Entry 5J0N (electron microscopy, 11.00 A resolution (very low resolution: no residue pairs are listed; an interface is given only as per-side residue counts)); this record covers chains D and G of the 15 polymer chains in the assembly.

# Chain D
Molecule: attP(-79) to attB(+19)
Sequence (99 nucleotides; numbered -79 to 19; the number before each row is that of its first residue; numbers below 1 keep their minus sign (DA-79 is residue -79)):
   -79 ATCAATATTT TGACTGATAG TGACCTGTTC GTTGCAACAA ATTGATAAGC AATGCTTTTT
   -19 TAGAATTCCA ACTTATTGTA AAAAAGCAGG CTTCAACGG

# Chain G
Molecule: Integrase
Source organism: Enterobacteria phage lambda
Notes: EC 2.7.7.-, 3.1.-.-
UniProtKB: P03700 (VINT_LAMBD); numbering as in UniProt (aligned over 1-356)
Amino-acid sequence (356 residues; numbered 1 to 356; the number before each row is that of its first residue):
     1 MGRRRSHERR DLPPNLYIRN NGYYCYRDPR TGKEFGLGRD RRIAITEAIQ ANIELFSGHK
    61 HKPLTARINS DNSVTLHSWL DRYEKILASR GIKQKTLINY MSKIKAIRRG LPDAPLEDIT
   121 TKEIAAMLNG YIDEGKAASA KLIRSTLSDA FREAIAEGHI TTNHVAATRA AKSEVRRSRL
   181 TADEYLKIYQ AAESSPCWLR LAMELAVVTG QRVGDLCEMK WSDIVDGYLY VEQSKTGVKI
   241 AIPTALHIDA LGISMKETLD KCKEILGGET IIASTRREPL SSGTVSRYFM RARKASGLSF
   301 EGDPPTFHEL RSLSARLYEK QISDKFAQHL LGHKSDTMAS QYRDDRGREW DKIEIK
Disordered / not traced: 338-348
UniProt features mapped onto this chain:
  - active site: Arg212, Lys235, His308, Arg311, His333, Tyr342 (O-(3'-phospho-DNA)-tyrosine intermediate)
  - mutagenesis: Glu47 (E47A: Complete loss of interaction with the integrase)
What the authors report for this chain:
  - catalytic residues: Tyr342 (citing earlier work)

# How chain D and chain G interact
At this resolution (11 A) residue pairs are not listed: 21 residues of chain D and 39 of chain G lie at the interface.

# In short
Chain D and chain G form an interface of 21 and 39 residues respectively. Curated annotation (UniProt) lists 6
active-site residues and one mutagenesis site on chain G. The paper reports the catalytic residue Tyr342(G).
Here chain D is attP(-79) to attB(+19) and chain G is Integrase (Enterobacteria phage lambda). Entry 5J0N
(Lambda excision HJ intermediate) was determined by electron microscopy.
